8EZA - chains K and N of the 22 polymer chains in the assembly; structure by electron microscopy, 4.39 A resolution (low resolution: residue-level contacts below are approximate; hydrogen-bond / salt-bridge calls are withheld).

[Chain K]
Protein: X-ray repair cross-complementing protein 5
From: Homo sapiens
UniProtKB: P13010 (XRCC5_HUMAN); numbering as in UniProt (aligned over 1-732)
Amino-acid sequence (732 residues; each row starts with the number of its first residue):
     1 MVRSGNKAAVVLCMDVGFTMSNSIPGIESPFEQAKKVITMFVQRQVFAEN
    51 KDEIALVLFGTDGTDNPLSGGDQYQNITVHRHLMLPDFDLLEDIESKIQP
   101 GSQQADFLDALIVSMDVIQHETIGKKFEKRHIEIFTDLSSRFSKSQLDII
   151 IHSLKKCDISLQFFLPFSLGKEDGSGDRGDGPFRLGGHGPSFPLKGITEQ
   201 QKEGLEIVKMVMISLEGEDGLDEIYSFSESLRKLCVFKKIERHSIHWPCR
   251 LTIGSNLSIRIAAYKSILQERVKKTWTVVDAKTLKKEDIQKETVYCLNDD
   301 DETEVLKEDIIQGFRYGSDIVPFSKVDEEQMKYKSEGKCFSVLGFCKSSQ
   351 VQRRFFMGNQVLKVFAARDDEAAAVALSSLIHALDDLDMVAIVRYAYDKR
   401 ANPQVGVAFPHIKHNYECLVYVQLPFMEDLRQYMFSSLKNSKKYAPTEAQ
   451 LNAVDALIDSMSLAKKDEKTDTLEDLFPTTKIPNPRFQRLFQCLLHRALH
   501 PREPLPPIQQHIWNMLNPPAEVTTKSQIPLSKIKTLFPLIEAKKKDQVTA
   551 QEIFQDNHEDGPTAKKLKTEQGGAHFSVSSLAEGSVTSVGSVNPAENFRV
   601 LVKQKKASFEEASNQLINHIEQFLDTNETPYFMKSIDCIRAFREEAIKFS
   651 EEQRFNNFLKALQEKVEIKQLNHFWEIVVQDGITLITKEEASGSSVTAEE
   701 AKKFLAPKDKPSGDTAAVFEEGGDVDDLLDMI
Disordered / not traced: 1-5, 171-195, 555-724, 732
Curated features (UniProtKB/Swiss-Prot):
  - region: Leu-138 to Leu-165 (Leucine-zipper)
  - motif: Glu-720 to Leu-728 (EEXXXDL motif)
  - modified residue: Lys-144 (N6-acetyllysine), Ser-255 (Phosphoserine), Ser-258 (Phosphoserine), Lys-265 (N6-acetyllysine), Ser-318 (Phosphoserine), Lys-332 (N6-acetyllysine), Thr-535 (Phosphothreonine), Ser-577 (Phosphoserine), Ser-579 (Phosphoserine), Ser-580 (Phosphoserine), Lys-660 (N6-acetyllysine), Lys-665 (N6-acetyllysine), Thr-715 (Phosphothreonine)
  - cross-link (Glycyl lysine isopeptide (Lys-Gly)): Lys-195 (interchain with G-Cter in SUMO2), Lys-532 (interchain with G-Cter in SUMO2), Lys-534 (interchain with G-Cter in SUMO2), Lys-566 (interchain with G-Cter in SUMO2), Lys-568 (interchain with G-Cter in SUMO2), Lys-669 (interchain with G-Cter in SUMO2), Lys-688 (interchain with G-Cter in SUMO2)

[Chain N]
Molecule: 30-nt DNA strand
Sequence (30 nucleotides; each row starts with the number of its first residue):
     1 GTGTAATCTACTGACATCAGAGTTCTTAGA

[Interface between chain K and chain N]
Contacting residue pairs (4):
  Thr-275(K) with DG20(N)
  Arg-400(K) with DT24(N)
  Arg-431(K) with DA16(N)
  Arg-486(K) with DA19(N)
Interface residues without a listed pair, chain K (5 interface residues in all): Trp-276

[Overview]
5 residues of chain K face 4 of chain N across their interface.
Chain K is X-ray repair cross-complementing protein 5 (Homo sapiens) and chain N is a 30-nt DNA strand; the
structure, NHEJ Long-range complex with PAXX, was determined by electron microscopy together with 8EZ9 and
8EZB from the same study.
